PDB entry 3KXY | X-ray diffraction, 2.80 A resolution | chains G and W of the 3 polymer chains in the assembly

# Chain G
Name: Exoenzyme S synthesis protein C
Organism: Pseudomonas aeruginosa
Notes: fragment: sequence datbase residues 1-133
Reference sequence: P26995 (EXSC_PSEAE); numbering as in UniProt (aligned over 1-133)
Sequence (133 residues; each row starts with the number of its first residue):
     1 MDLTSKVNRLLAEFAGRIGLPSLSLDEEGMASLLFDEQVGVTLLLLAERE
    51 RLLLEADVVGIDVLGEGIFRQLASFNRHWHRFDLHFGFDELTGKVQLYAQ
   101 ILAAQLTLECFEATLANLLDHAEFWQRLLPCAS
Sequence notes: engineered mutation V59 (Ala in P26995), A132 (Asp in P26995)

# Chain W
Name: ExsE
Organism: Pseudomonas aeruginosa
Notes: fragment: sequence database residues 16-81
Reference sequence: Q9I322 (Q9I322_PSEAE); numbering as in UniProt (aligned over 16-81)
Sequence (66 residues; numbered 16 to 81; the number before each row is that of its first residue):
    16 GTEAVGHFEGRSVTRAAVRGEDRSSVAGLARWLARNVAGDPRSEQALQRL
    66 ADGDGTPLEARTVRRR
Disordered / not traced: 16, 40-67
Sequence notes: engineered mutation T17 (Ala in Q9I322)

# How chain G and chain W interact
Pairs across the interface (34; chain G residue first):
  F14(G) with F23(W), hydrophobic
  I18(G) with G21(W); H22(W), hydrogen bond (backbone-backbone); F23(W), hydrophobic
  L20(G) with G21(W); V28(W)
  P21(G) with A19(W)
  L23(G) with R30(W)
  S24(G) with R30(W), hydrogen bond (backbone-side chain)
  D26(G) with V33(W)
  M30(G) with V33(W), hydrophobic
  S32(G) with R30(W); A31(W), hydrogen bond (backbone-backbone); A32(W); V33(W)
  L33(G) with T29(W); A31(W)
  L34(G) with S27(W); V28(W); T29(W), hydrogen bond (backbone-backbone)
  F35(G) with S27(W); V28(W), hydrophobic
  D36(G) with R26(W); S27(W), hydrogen bond (backbone-backbone)
  T42(G) with R34(W)
  D89(G) with S39(W)
  L91(G) with R38(W), hydrogen bond (backbone-side chain); S39(W)
  T92(G) with R38(W)
  E112(G) with F23(W)
  A116(G) with F23(W), hydrophobic
  L119(G) with R26(W)
  D120(G) with R26(W), salt bridge
  E123(G) with R26(W), salt bridge
Other interface residues (no listed pair), chain G (27 interface residues in all): G19, S22, A31, D57, L115
Other interface residues (no listed pair), chain W (18 interface residues in all): V20, E24, G25

# In short
27 residues of chain G face 18 of chain W across their interface, with 6 hydrogen bonds and 2 salt bridges.
Polar contacts include D120(G)-R26(W), E123(G)-R26(W) and S24(G)-R30(W).
Here chain G is Exoenzyme S synthesis protein C and chain W is ExsE, both from Pseudomonas aeruginosa. Entry
3KXY (Crystal Structure of the ExsC-ExsE Complex) was determined by X-ray diffraction.
